4LYG - chains A and B; structure by X-ray diffraction, 3.00 A resolution.

Chain A (and B):
Name: Ribose-phosphate pyrophosphokinase 1
Organism: Homo sapiens
Notes: EC 2.7.6.1; chain B of this document is another copy of the same molecule, construct and numbering; everything in this record applies to it too
UniProtKB: P60891 (PRPS1_HUMAN); numbering as in UniProt (aligned over 1-318)
Chain sequence (326 residues; numbered 1 to 326; the number before each row is that of its first residue):
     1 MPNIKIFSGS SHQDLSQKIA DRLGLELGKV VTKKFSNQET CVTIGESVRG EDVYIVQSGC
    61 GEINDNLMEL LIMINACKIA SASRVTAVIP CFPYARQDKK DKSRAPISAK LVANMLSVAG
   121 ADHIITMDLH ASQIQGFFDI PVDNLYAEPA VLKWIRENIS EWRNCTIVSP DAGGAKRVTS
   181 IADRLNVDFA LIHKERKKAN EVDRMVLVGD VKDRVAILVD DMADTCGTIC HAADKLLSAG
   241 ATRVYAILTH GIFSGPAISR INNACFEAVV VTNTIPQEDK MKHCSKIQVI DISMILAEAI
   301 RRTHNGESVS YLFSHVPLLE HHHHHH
Disordered / not traced: 1-2, 196-202, 314-326 (chain B: 1-2, 198-202, 318-326)
Construct notes: engineered mutation Thr43 (Glu in P60891); expression tag (319-326)
Swiss-Prot annotation at these positions:
  - region: Lys212 to Gly227 (Binding of phosphoribosylpyrophosphate)
  - binding site (ATP): Arg96 to Asp101, His130
  - binding site (Mg(2+)): Asp128, His130, Asp139, Asp143
  - natural variant: Ser16 (S16P: Found in patients with phosphoribosyl pyrophosphate synthetase I deficiency), Asp52 (D52H: In PRPS1 superactivity), Asp65 (D65N: In DFNX1), Ala87 (A87T: In DFNX1), Asn114 (N114S: In PRPS1 superactivity), Met115 (M115T: In CMTX5), Leu129 (L129I: In PRPS1 superactivity), Gln133 (Q133P: In ARTS), Val142 (V142L: Found in a patient with an intermediate phenotype between ARTS and PRPS1 superactivity), Leu152 (L152P: In ARTS), Asp183 (D183H: In PRPS1 superactivity), Ala190 (A190V: In PRPS1 superactivity), 6 further natural variant entries in UniProt
  - mutagenesis: Ser132 (S132A: Reduces catalytic activity; S132F: No effect on catalytic activity), Asn144 (N144H: No effect on catalytic activity), Tyr146 (Y146F: No effect on catalytic activity; Y146M: Reduces catalytic activity)
Reported in the primary citation:
  - disease-associated variants - E43T, D65N, Q133P: decreased catalytic activity (citing earlier work)
  - mutagenesis - F35A, K99A, H130A, K194A, R196A: abolished catalytic activity
  - disease-associated variants - D183H, A190V, H193L, H193Q: increased catalytic activity (citing earlier work)
  - catalytic residues: Lys99 (proposed by the authors, not directly observed)
  - disease-associated variants - D52H: decreased binding to ADP (citing earlier work)
  - disease-associated variants - G306R: decreased catalytic activity (proposed by the authors, not directly observed)

Chain A / chain B interface:
Pairs across the interface - 87 pairs, chain A then chain B:
  Phe35(A) - Arg96(B)
  Phe35(A) - Gln97(B)
  Ser36(A) - Ser254(B)  hydrogen bond
  Ser36(A) - Gly255(B)  hydrogen bond (side chain-backbone)
  Asn37(A) - Arg96(B)  hydrogen bond
  Asn37(A) - Asp224(B)
  Asn37(A) - Ile252(B)
  Asn37(A) - Ser254(B)  hydrogen bond (backbone-side chain)
  Gln38(A) - Gly61(B)
  Gln38(A) - Glu62(B)
  Gln38(A) - Ile63(B)
  Gln38(A) - Asn64(B)
  Glu39(A) - Ile63(B)
  Glu39(A) - Tyr94(B)
  Glu39(A) - Arg96(B)  salt bridge
  Glu39(A) - Gln97(B)  hydrogen bond
  Thr40(A) - Asn64(B)  hydrogen bond
  Thr40(A) - Tyr94(B)  hydrogen bond (backbone-side chain)
  Thr40(A) - Gln97(B)
  Val42(A) - Pro106(B)
  Thr43(A) - Ser103(B)
  Thr43(A) - Arg104(B)
  Thr43(A) - Ala105(B)
  Ile44(A) - Arg104(B)  hydrogen bond (backbone-backbone)
  Glu46(A) - Arg104(B)  hydrogen bond (backbone-side chain)
  Ser47(A) - Arg104(B)
  Gly61(A) - Gln38(B)
  Glu62(A) - Lys34(B)  salt bridge
  Glu62(A) - Glu62(B)
  Glu62(A) - Asp65(B)
  Ile63(A) - Gln38(B)
  Ile63(A) - Glu39(B)
  Asn64(A) - Gln38(B)
  Asn64(A) - Thr40(B)  hydrogen bond
  Asn64(A) - Asn64(B)
  Asn64(A) - Asp65(B)  hydrogen bond
  Asn64(A) - Met68(B)
  Asp65(A) - Glu62(B)
  Asp65(A) - Asn64(B)
  Leu67(A) - Met68(B)  hydrophobic
  Met68(A) - Asn64(B)
  Met68(A) - Leu67(B)  hydrophobic
  Met68(A) - Tyr94(B)  hydrophobic
  Met68(A) - Met115(B)  hydrophobic
  Leu71(A) - Leu111(B)
  Leu71(A) - Met115(B)  hydrophobic
  Ile72(A) - Pro106(B)  hydrophobic
  Ile72(A) - Leu111(B)  hydrophobic
  Ile79(A) - Lys100(B)  hydrogen bond (backbone-side chain)
  Ile79(A) - Ala105(B)
  Tyr94(A) - Glu39(B)  hydrogen bond (backbone-side chain)
  Tyr94(A) - Thr40(B)  hydrogen bond (side chain-backbone)
  Tyr94(A) - Ile72(B)  hydrophobic
  Arg96(A) - Asn37(B)  hydrogen bond
  Arg96(A) - Glu39(B)  salt bridge
  Gln97(A) - Phe35(B)
  Gln97(A) - Glu39(B)  hydrogen bond
  Gln97(A) - Thr40(B)  hydrogen bond (side chain-backbone)
  Lys100(A) - Ile79(B)  hydrogen bond (side chain-backbone)
  Arg104(A) - Ile44(B)  hydrogen bond (side chain-backbone)
  Arg104(A) - Glu46(B)  hydrogen bond (side chain-backbone)
  Arg104(A) - Ser47(B)
  Ala105(A) - Thr43(B)
  Ala105(A) - Ile79(B)
  Pro106(A) - Val42(B)
  Pro106(A) - Ile72(B)  hydrophobic
  Pro106(A) - Asn75(B)
  Pro106(A) - Ala76(B)  hydrophobic
  Ile107(A) - Asn75(B)
  Ile107(A) - Ile79(B)
  Leu111(A) - Leu71(B)
  Leu111(A) - Ile72(B)  hydrophobic
  Leu111(A) - Asn75(B)
  Leu111(A) - Ala119(B)  hydrophobic
  Asn114(A) - Val118(B)
  Met115(A) - Met68(B)  hydrophobic
  Met115(A) - Leu71(B)  hydrophobic
  Val118(A) - Asn114(B)
  Val118(A) - Val118(B)  hydrophobic
  Ala119(A) - Leu111(B)  hydrophobic
  Asp224(A) - Ser36(B)
  Asp224(A) - Asn37(B)
  Thr225(A) - Ser36(B)
  Ile252(A) - Asn37(B)
  Ser254(A) - Ser36(B)  hydrogen bond
  Ser254(A) - Asn37(B)
  Gly255(A) - Ser36(B)
Interface residues without a listed pair, chain A (44 interface residues in all): Gly45, Asn75, Ala76, Ala80, Ser108
Interface residues without a listed pair, chain B (47 interface residues in all): Cys41, Gly45, Ala80, Ile107, Ser108, Thr225

Overview:
44 residues of chain A face 47 of chain B across their interface, with 21 hydrogen bonds and 3 salt bridges.
Among the polar pairs are Glu39(A)-Arg96(B), Glu62(A)-Lys34(B) and Ser36(A)-Ser254(B). From the paper: the
catalytic residue Lys99(A); F35A, K99A and H130A of chain A, among others, abolish catalytic activity; 14
substitutions were tested in all.
Both chains are Ribose-phosphate pyrophosphokinase 1 (Homo sapiens). Entry 4LYG (Crystal structure of human
PRS1 E43T mutant) was determined by X-ray diffraction (same publication as 4LZN, 4LZO, 4M0P, 4M0U and 3S5J).
